4N88 - chains A and B of the 4 polymer chains in the assembly; structure by X-ray diffraction, 2.80 A resolution.

Chain A:
Protein: Uncharacterized protein
From: Pseudomonas aeruginosa
UniProtKB: Q9HYC5 (Q9HYC5_PSEAE); numbering as in UniProt (aligned over 2-402)
Amino-acid sequence (401 residues; numbered 2 to 402; the number before each row is that of its first residue):
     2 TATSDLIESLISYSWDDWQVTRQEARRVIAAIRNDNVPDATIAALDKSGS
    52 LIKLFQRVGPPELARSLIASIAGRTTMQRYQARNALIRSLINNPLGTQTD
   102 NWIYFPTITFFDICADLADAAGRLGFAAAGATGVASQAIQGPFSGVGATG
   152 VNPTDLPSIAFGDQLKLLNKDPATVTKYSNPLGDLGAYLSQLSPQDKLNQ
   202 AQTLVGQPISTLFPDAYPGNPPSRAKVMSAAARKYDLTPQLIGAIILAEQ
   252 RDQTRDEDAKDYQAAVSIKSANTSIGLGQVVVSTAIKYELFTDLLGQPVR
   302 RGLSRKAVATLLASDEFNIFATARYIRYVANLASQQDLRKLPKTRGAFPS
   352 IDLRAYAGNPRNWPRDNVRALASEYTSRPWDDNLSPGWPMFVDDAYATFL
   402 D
Metal / ion sites: Ca2+ site 1: Asp18, Gln20, Glu25; Ca2+ site 2: Asn181, Asp253, Gln254, Glu258, Gln280; Ca2+ site 3: Glu258, Asp262, Ser275, Gln280 (shared with Glu126(B) of chain B); Ca2+ site 4: Glu375, Ser378, Arg379, Asp382, Asn384
UniProt features mapped onto this chain:
  - binding site (Ca(2+)): Asn181, Asp253, Gln254, Glu258, Glu375, Ser378, Arg379, Asp382, Asn384
  - mutagenesis: Asp18 (D18A: Significant loss of membrane-binding affinity), Glu25 (E25A: Significant loss of membrane-binding affinity), Glu250 (E250Q: Displays significant diminished activity), Asp262 (D262A: Complete loss of enzymatic activity)

Chain B:
Protein: Uncharacterized protein
From: Pseudomonas aeruginosa
UniProtKB: Q9HYC4 (Q9HYC4_PSEAE); residue numbers follow UniProt; this construct covers 27-145
Amino-acid sequence (123 residues; numbered 23 to 145; the number before each row is that of its first residue):
    23 SHMMTLTHPNGLVVERPVGFDARRSAEGFRFDEGGKLRNPRQLEVQRQDA
    73 PPPPDLASRRLGDGEARYKVEEDDGGSAGSEYRLWAAKPAGARWIVVSAS
   123 EQSEDGEPTFALAWALLERARLQ
Disordered / not traced: 23-25
Differences from the reference sequence: expression tag (23-26)
Metal / ion sites: Ca2+: Glu126 (shared with Glu258(A), Asp262(A), Ser275(A), Gln280(A) of chain A)
UniProt features mapped onto this chain:
  - binding site (Ca(2+)): Glu126

Chain A / chain B interface:
Residue-residue contacts (49; chain A residue first):
  Lys171(A) - Glu129(B)  hydrogen bond (side chain-backbone)
  Lys171(A) - Thr131(B)
  Ser180(A) - Asp127(B)
  Asn181(A) - Arg60(B)  hydrogen bond
  Gly184(A) - Leu59(B)
  Asp185(A) - Lys58(B)
  Leu186(A) - Lys58(B)
  Leu186(A) - Arg60(B)
  Gly187(A) - Lys58(B)
  Glu250(A) - Arg60(B)  salt bridge
  Glu250(A) - Ser99(B)  hydrogen bond
  Asp253(A) - Arg60(B)  salt bridge
  Glu258(A) - Glu126(B)
  Lys261(A) - Glu126(B)  salt bridge
  Lys261(A) - Asp127(B)  salt bridge
  Asp262(A) - Glu126(B)
  Asn273(A) - Glu126(B)
  Thr274(A) - Glu126(B)
  Thr274(A) - Asp127(B)
  Ser275(A) - Ser99(B)  hydrogen bond (side chain-backbone)
  Ser275(A) - Glu126(B)  hydrogen bond
  Gln280(A) - Ser99(B)
  Val282(A) - Gly98(B)
  Lys288(A) - Asp96(B)  salt bridge
  Tyr326(A) - Gly97(B)
  Tyr376(A) - Gly98(B)
  Tyr376(A) - Ser99(B)  hydrogen bond (backbone-backbone)
  Thr377(A) - Arg60(B)  hydrogen bond
  Thr377(A) - Gly98(B)
  Thr377(A) - Ser99(B)  hydrogen bond (backbone-backbone)
  Thr377(A) - Ala100(B)  hydrogen bond (backbone-backbone)
  Thr377(A) - Gln124(B)  hydrogen bond (backbone-side chain)
  Ser378(A) - Gly97(B)
  Ser378(A) - Gly98(B)
  Ser378(A) - Glu103(B)
  Ser378(A) - Gln124(B)
  Arg379(A) - Asp95(B)  salt bridge
  Arg379(A) - Asp96(B)
  Arg379(A) - Gly97(B)
  Arg379(A) - Gly98(B)
  Arg379(A) - Glu103(B)  hydrogen bond (backbone-side chain)
  Pro380(A) - Gly97(B)
  Ser386(A) - Leu59(B)
  Ser386(A) - Arg60(B)  hydrogen bond (side chain-backbone)
  Pro387(A) - Leu59(B)
  Pro387(A) - Pro62(B)
  Gly388(A) - Lys58(B)
  Gly388(A) - Leu59(B)  hydrogen bond (backbone-backbone)
  Trp389(A) - Arg60(B)
Also at the interface, not in a pair above, chain A (32 interface residues in all): Val176, Gly279, Asp382, Met391
Also at the interface, not in a pair above, chain B (18 interface residues in all): Gly57, Ser102

Overview:
32 residues of chain A face 18 of chain B across their interface, with 13 hydrogen bonds and 6 salt bridges.
Among the polar pairs are Glu250(A)-Arg60(B), Asp253(A)-Arg60(B) and Lys261(A)-Glu126(B).
Chain A is Uncharacterized protein and chain B is Uncharacterized protein, both from Pseudomonas aeruginosa;
the structure, Crystal structure of Tse3-Tsi3 complex with calcium ion, was determined by X-ray diffraction
(same publication as 4M5E, 4M5F, 4N7S and 4N80).
